8C0C - chains A and B; structure by X-ray diffraction, 2.20 A resolution.

# Chain A (and B)
Molecule: Peroxisome proliferator-activated receptor gamma
Source organism: Homo sapiens
Notes: chain B of this document is another copy of the same molecule, construct and numbering; everything in this record applies to it too
Reference sequence: P37231 (PPARG_HUMAN); residues 195-476 here correspond to UniProt positions 223-504 (UniProt number = residue number + 28)
Chain sequence (303 residues; numbered 174 to 476; the number before each row is that of its first residue):
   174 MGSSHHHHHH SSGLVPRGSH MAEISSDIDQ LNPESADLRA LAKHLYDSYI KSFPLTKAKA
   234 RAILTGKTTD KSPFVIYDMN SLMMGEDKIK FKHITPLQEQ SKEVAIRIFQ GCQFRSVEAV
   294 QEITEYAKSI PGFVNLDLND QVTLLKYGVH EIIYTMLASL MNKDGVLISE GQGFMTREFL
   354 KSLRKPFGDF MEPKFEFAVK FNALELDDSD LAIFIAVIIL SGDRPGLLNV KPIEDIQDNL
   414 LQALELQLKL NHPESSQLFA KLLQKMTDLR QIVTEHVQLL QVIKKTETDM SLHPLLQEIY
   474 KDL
Disordered / not traced: 174-202, 260-276 (chain B: 174-206, 239-244, 259-277, 454-467, 474-476)
Differences from the reference sequence: initiating methionine (174); expression tag (175-194)
Curated features (UniProtKB/Swiss-Prot):
  - motif: Pro-467 to Asp-475 (9aaTAD)
  - binding site (rosiglitazone): Gln-286 to Ser-289, His-323, His-449, Tyr-473
  - cross-link: Lys-224 (Glycyl lysine isopeptide (Lys-Gly) (interchain with G-Cter in ubiquitin))
Reported in the primary citation:
  - binding site for the ligand T0C: Phe-226, Leu-228, Cys-285, Arg-288, Ala-292, Glu-295, Met-329, Leu-330, Leu-333, Leu-340, Ile-341, Ser-342, Met-364
  - conformationally variable residues (side-chain flip): Arg-288
  - post-translational modification sites: Ser-245

# Chain A / chain B interface
Contacting residue pairs - 30 pairs, chain A then chain B:
  Gln-410(A) / Gln-437(B)  hydrogen bond
  Asp-411(A) / Ser-429(B)  hydrogen bond
  Asp-411(A) / Gln-430(B)
  Asp-411(A) / Lys-434(B)
  Leu-414(A) / Gln-430(B)
  Gln-415(A) / Gln-430(B)
  Glu-418(A) / Glu-418(B)
  Glu-418(A) / Gln-430(B)  hydrogen bond
  Lys-422(A) / Glu-418(B)  salt bridge
  Ser-429(A) / Asp-411(B)  hydrogen bond
  Ser-429(A) / Gln-415(B)
  Gln-430(A) / Asp-411(B)
  Gln-430(A) / Leu-414(B)
  Gln-430(A) / Gln-415(B)
  Gln-430(A) / Glu-418(B)  hydrogen bond
  Gln-430(A) / Phe-432(B)
  Phe-432(A) / Gln-430(B)
  Phe-432(A) / Ala-433(B)  hydrophobic
  Ala-433(A) / Leu-414(B)  hydrophobic
  Ala-433(A) / Leu-436(B)  hydrophobic
  Leu-436(A) / Ala-433(B)  hydrophobic
  Leu-436(A) / Leu-436(B)  hydrophobic
  Gln-437(A) / Gln-410(B)
  Gln-437(A) / Met-439(B)
  Met-439(A) / Gln-437(B)
  Met-439(A) / Thr-440(B)
  Thr-440(A) / Thr-440(B)  hydrogen bond (backbone-side chain)
  Thr-440(A) / Arg-443(B)
  Arg-443(A) / Thr-440(B)
  Arg-443(A) / Gln-444(B)
Interface residues without a listed pair, chain A (21 interface residues in all): Val-390, Asp-396, Glu-407, Lys-434, Gln-444, Thr-447
Interface residues without a listed pair, chain B (19 interface residues in all): Lys-373, Lys-422, Thr-447

# In short
21 residues of chain A face 19 of chain B across their interface; the contacts include 6 hydrogen bonds and 1
salt bridge. Polar pairs include Lys-422(A)/Glu-418(B), Gln-410(A)/Gln-437(B) and Asp-411(A)/Ser-429(B). The
paper reports a binding site for the ligand T0C at Phe-226(A), Leu-228(A) and Cys-285(A) among others; a
modification site at Ser-245(A).
Both chains are Peroxisome proliferator-activated receptor gamma (Homo sapiens). Entry 8C0C (X-ray crystal
structure of PPAR gamma ligand binding domain in complex with CZ46) was determined by X-ray diffraction,
deposited together with 8ADF.
